Entry 9FXB (electron microscopy, 4.30 A resolution (low resolution: residue-level contacts below are approximate; hydrogen-bond / salt-bridge calls are withheld)); this record covers chains A and D of the 4 polymer chains in the assembly.

== Chain A ==
Protein: Type-1 fimbrial protein, A chain
Organism: Escherichia coli
UniProt: P04128 (FIMA1_ECOLI); residues 1-159 here correspond to UniProt positions 24-182 (UniProt number = residue number + 23)
Sequence (160 residues; numbered 0 to 159; the number before each row is that of its first residue; numbering starts at 0):
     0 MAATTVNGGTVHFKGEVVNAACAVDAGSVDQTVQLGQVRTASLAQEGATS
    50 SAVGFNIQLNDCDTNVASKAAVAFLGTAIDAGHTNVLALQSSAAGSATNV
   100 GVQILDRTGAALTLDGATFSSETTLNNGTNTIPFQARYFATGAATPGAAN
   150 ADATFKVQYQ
Unresolved in the structure: 0-19
Disulfides: C21-C61
Differences from the reference sequence: initiating methionine (0)

== Chain D ==
Protein: Outer membrane usher protein FimD
Organism: Escherichia coli
UniProt: P30130 (FIMD_ECOLI); residues 1-833 here correspond to UniProt positions 46-878 (UniProt number = residue number + 45)
Sequence (847 residues; row label = number of the first residue in the row):
     1 DLYFNPRFLADDPQAVADLSRFENGQELPPGTYRVDIYLNNGYMATRDVT
    51 FNTGDSEQGIVPCLTRAQLASMGLNTASVAGMNLLADDACVPLTTMVQDA
   101 TAHLDVGQQRLNLTIPQAFMSNRARGYIPPELWDPGINAGLLNYNFSGNS
   151 VQNRIGGNSHYAYLNLQSGLNIGAWRLRDNTTWSYNSSDRSSGSKNKWQH
   201 INTWLERDIIPLRSRLTLGDGYTQGDIFDGINFRGAQLASDDNMLPDSQR
   251 GFAPVIHGIARGTAQVTIKQNGYDIYNSTVPPGPFTINDIYAAGNSGDLQ
   301 VTIKEADGSTQIFTVPYSSVPLLQREGHTRYSITAGEYRSGNAQQEKPRF
   351 FQSTLLHGLPAGWTIYGGTQLADRYRAFNFGIGKNMGALGALSVDMTQAN
   401 STLPDDSQHDGQSVRFLYNKSLNESGTNIQLVGYRYSTSGYFNFADTTYS
   451 RMNGYNIETQDGVIQVKPKFTDYYNLAYNKRGKLQLTVTQQLGRTSTLYL
   501 SGSHQTYWGTSNVDEQFQAGLNTAFEDINWTLSYSLTKNAWQKGRDQMLA
   551 LNVNIPFSHWLRSDSKSQWRHASASYSMSHDLNGRMTNLAGVYGTLLEDN
   601 NLSYSVQTGYAGGGDGNSGSTGYATLNYRGGYGNANIGYSHSDDIKQLYY
   651 GVSGGVLAHANGVTLGQPLNDTVVLVKAPGAKDAKVENQTGVRTDWRGYA
   701 VLPYATEYRENRVALDTNTLADNVDLDNAVANVVPTRGAIVRAEFKARVG
   751 IKLLMTLTHNNKPLPFGAMVTSESSQSSGIVADNGQVYLSGMPLAGKVQV
   801 KWGEEENAHCVANYQLPPESQQQLLTQLSAECRLVPRGSWSHPQFEK
Unresolved in the structure: 1-120, 155-159, 188-195, 270-273, 305-309, 425-426, 451-478, 537-545, 581-584, 613-617, 642-645, 804-808, 834-847
Disulfides: C810-C832
Differences from the reference sequence: conflict P348 (Thr393 in P30130); expression tag (834-847)

== Chain A / chain D interface ==
Contacting residue pairs - 60 pairs, chain A then chain D:
  A25(A) - T625(D)
  G26(A) - T625(D)
  D29(A) - S575(D)
  D29(A) - Y593(D)
  D29(A) - S605(D)
  D29(A) - Q607(D)
  T31(A) - Y593(D)
  Q33(A) - T690(D)
  Q44(A) - D274(D)
  Q44(A) - I275(D)
  Q44(A) - Y291(D)
  E45(A) - Y291(D)
  E45(A) - A293(D)
  E45(A) - S296(D)
  G46(A) - Y291(D)
  A51(A) - Y704(D)
  A51(A) - T706(D)
  G53(A) - Y704(D)
  D60(A) - N149(D)
  D60(A) - Y161(D)
  D60(A) - Y163(D)
  D60(A) - Y649(D)
  L74(A) - T531(D)
  G75(A) - Y499(D)
  G75(A) - N522(D)
  T76(A) - T495(D)
  T76(A) - T497(D)
  T76(A) - N522(D)
  T76(A) - T523(D)
  A77(A) - Q491(D)
  A77(A) - T497(D)
  A77(A) - Y499(D)
  I78(A) - Q491(D)
  D79(A) - Q491(D)
  A80(A) - T427(D)
  A80(A) - I429(D)
  A80(A) - Q491(D)
  G81(A) - S296(D)
  H82(A) - A293(D)
  H82(A) - S296(D)
  T83(A) - T489(D)
  Q89(A) - E526(D)
  Q89(A) - D527(D)
  S90(A) - E526(D)
  S90(A) - D527(D)
  R106(A) - Y222(D)
  G108(A) - R250(D)
  L113(A) - Y499(D)
  D114(A) - L431(D)
  D114(A) - T487(D)
  D114(A) - Y499(D)
  G115(A) - Q518(D)
  A116(A) - S501(D)
  G127(A) - Y163(D)
  T128(A) - N145(D)
  T128(A) - S147(D)
  Q134(A) - N670(D)
  Q134(A) - Y704(D)
  D151(A) - N529(D)
  D151(A) - N554(D)
Also at the interface, not in a pair above, chain A (46 interface residues in all): D24, V28, G35, Q36, T48, V52, N59, T107, T123, N126, T130, P132, F138
Also at the interface, not in a pair above, chain D (52 interface residues in all): R125, T182, N232, D247, A292, N295, L422, A524, Y623, N627, N636, N688

== Summary ==
Chain A and chain D form an interface of 46 and 52 residues respectively.
Chain A is Type-1 fimbrial protein, A chain and chain D is Outer membrane usher protein FimD, both from
Escherichia coli; the structure, Cryo-EM structure of the type 1 pilus assembly platform as part of the
FimI-bound chaperone-usher pilus ..., was determined by electron microscopy together with 9FW9, 9FWB, 9FX0,
9FX8, 9FXS and 9FY9 from the same study.
